Entry 6UTH (electron microscopy, 3.40 A resolution); this record covers chains C and D of the 35 polymer chains in the assembly.

[Chain C (and D)]
Name: Proteasome subunit alpha
Organism: Thermoplasma acidophilum
Notes: EC 3.4.25.1; chain D of this document is another copy of the same molecule, construct and numbering; everything in this record applies to it too
UniProt: P25156 (PSA_THEAC); residues 7-233 here = UniProt positions 7-233
Chain sequence (227 residues; row label = number of the first residue in the row):
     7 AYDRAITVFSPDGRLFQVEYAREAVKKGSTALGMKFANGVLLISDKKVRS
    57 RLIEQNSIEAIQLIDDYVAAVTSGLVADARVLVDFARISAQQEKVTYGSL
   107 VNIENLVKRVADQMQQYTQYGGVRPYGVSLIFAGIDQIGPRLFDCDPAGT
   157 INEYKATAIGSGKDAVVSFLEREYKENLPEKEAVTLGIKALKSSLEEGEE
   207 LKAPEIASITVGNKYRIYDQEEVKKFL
Sequence notes: conflict Ala-66 (Lys in P25156)
Curated features (UniProtKB/Swiss-Prot):
  - mutagenesis: Leu-81 (L81A/E/G: Prevents PAN to stimulate gate opening), Val-82 (V82A: No effect on PAN's ability to stimulate gate opening; V82D/G: Prevents PAN to stimulate gate opening)
Reported in the primary citation:
  - mutagenesis - R28L: increased binding to PAN (citing earlier work)
  - mutagenesis - R28L: unchanged catalytic activity (citing earlier work)

[Interface between chain C and chain D]
Pairs across the interface (46; chain C residue first):
  Tyr-8(C) with Arg-10(D)
  Asp-9(C) with Ala-11(D)
  Thr-13(C) with Arg-130(D)
  Val-14(C) with Ala-11(D); Gln-23(D)
  Phe-15(C) with Gln-23(D); Tyr-26(D), hydrophobic; Leu-81(D), hydrophobic; Arg-130(D); Pro-131(D); Gly-133(D)
  Ser-16(C) with Tyr-26(D)
  Pro-17(C) with Tyr-26(D), hydrophobic
  Asp-18(C) with Lys-33(D)
  Gly-19(C) with Tyr-26(D)
  Leu-21(C) with Arg-130(D)
  Lys-114(C) with Arg-86(D)
  Ala-117(C) with Arg-86(D)
  Asp-118(C) with Arg-86(D), salt bridge; Val-87(D)
  Gln-121(C) with Ala-83(D); Asp-84(D); Val-87(D)
  Thr-124(C) with Arg-130(D), hydrogen bond (backbone-side chain)
  Gln-125(C) with Asp-84(D), hydrogen bond; Val-129(D); Arg-130(D); Pro-131(D)
  Tyr-126(C) with Tyr-123(D), hydrogen bond; Val-129(D), hydrophobic
  Gly-127(C) with Gly-128(D), hydrogen bond (backbone-backbone)
  Ala-154(C) with Ala-83(D)
  Gly-155(C) with Arg-86(D), hydrogen bond (backbone-side chain)
  Thr-156(C) with Val-82(D)
  Ile-157(C) with Arg-86(D)
  Glu-159(C) with Leu-58(D); Ile-59(D); Glu-60(D), hydrogen bond (backbone-backbone); Ser-63(D); Ile-64(D)
  Tyr-160(C) with Leu-58(D)
  Lys-161(C) with Leu-58(D), hydrogen bond (backbone-backbone); Glu-60(D), salt bridge
  Ala-162(C) with Leu-58(D)
  Glu-177(C) with Arg-57(D)
  Tyr-180(C) with Arg-57(D)
Other interface residues (no listed pair), chain C (31 interface residues in all): Lys-41, Asn-158, Leu-176
Other interface residues (no listed pair), chain D (28 interface residues in all): Ala-27, Ala-30, Asp-90, Arg-93, Tyr-132

[In short]
31 residues of chain C and 28 residues of chain D are in contact, with 7 hydrogen bonds and 2 salt bridges.
Polar contacts include Asp-118(C)/Arg-86(D), Lys-161(C)/Glu-60(D) and Thr-124(C)/Arg-130(D). The paper reports
that R28L of chain C increases binding to PAN; R28L of chain C leaves catalytic activity unchanged.
Chain C and chain D are both Proteasome subunit alpha (Thermoplasma acidophilum); the structure, Allosteric
coupling between alpha-rings of 20S proteasome, 20S proteasome singly capped with a PA26/E102A_PANc, together
with ..., was determined by electron microscopy, deposited together with 6UTF, 6UTG, 6UTI and 6UTJ.
